4N62 - chains A and B; structure by X-ray diffraction, 2.50 A resolution.

# Chain A
Protein: Hemagglutinin HA1
Source organism: Influenza A virus
UniProtKB: R4NN21 (R4NN21_9INFA); the construct lacks a stretch of the UniProt sequence and is renumbered around it, so the offset changes along the chain: 11-141 = UniProt 19-149; 143-158 = UniProt 150-165; 159-263 = UniProt 168-272; 265-276 = UniProt 273-284; 1 more segments
Sequence (321 residues; each row starts with the number of its first residue; note: 2 numbers in that range are skipped by the numbering (no residue carries them; nothing is unmodelled there); a row labelled like 158A-158B holds insertion residues (158A, then the next letters in order)):
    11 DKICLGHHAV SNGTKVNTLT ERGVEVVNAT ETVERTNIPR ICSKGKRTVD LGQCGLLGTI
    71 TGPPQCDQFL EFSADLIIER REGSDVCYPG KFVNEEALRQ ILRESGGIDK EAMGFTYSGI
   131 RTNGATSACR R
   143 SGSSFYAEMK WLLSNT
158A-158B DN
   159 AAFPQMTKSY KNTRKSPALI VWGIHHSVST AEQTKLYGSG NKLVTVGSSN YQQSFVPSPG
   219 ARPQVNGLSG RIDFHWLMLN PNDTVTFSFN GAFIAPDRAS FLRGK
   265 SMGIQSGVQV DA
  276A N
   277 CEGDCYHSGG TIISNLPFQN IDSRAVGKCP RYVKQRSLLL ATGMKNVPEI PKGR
Not modelled in the structure: 328-330
Disulfide bonds: Cys52-Cys277, Cys64-Cys76, Cys97-Cys139, Cys281-Cys305
Covalent attachments: N-acetylglucosamine (NAG) linked to Asn38, Asn240
Small-molecule neighbours: N-acetyl-D-glucosamine-6-sulfate (NGS; 2-acetamido-2-deoxy-6-O-sulfo-beta-D-glucopyranose): Val186, Glu190, Gln222, Gly225, Leu226, Ser227, Gly228
From the paper describing this entry:
  - binding site for N-acetyl-D-glucosamine-6-sulfate: Val186, Glu190, Leu226, Ser227
  - mutagenesis - L226I, L226Q: increased binding to alpha2-3 SLNLN
  - mutagenesis - L226I, L226Q: abolished binding to alpha2-6 SLNLN

# Chain B
Protein: Hemagglutinin HA2
Source organism: Influenza A virus
UniProtKB: R4NN21 (R4NN21_9INFA); residues 1-176 here correspond to UniProt positions 340-515 (UniProt number = residue number + 339)
Sequence (183 residues; numbered 1 to 183; the number before each row is that of its first residue):
     1 GLFGAIAGFI ENGWEGLIDG WYGFRHQNAQ GEGTAADYKS TQSAIDQITG KLNRLIEKTN
    61 QQFELIDNEF NEVEKQIGNV INWTRDSITE VWSYNAELLV AMENQHTIDL ADSEMDKLYE
   121 RVKRQLRENA EEDGTGCFEI FHKCDDDCMA SIRNNTYDHS KYREEAMQNR IQIDPVSGRL
   181 VPR
Not modelled in the structure: 1-3, 173-183
Differences from the reference sequence: expression tag (177-183)
Disulfide bonds: Cys144-Cys148
Covalent attachments: N-acetylglucosamine (NAG) linked to Asn82

# Interface between chain A and chain B
Contacting residue pairs (142; chain A residue first):
  Asp11(A) - Gln27(B)
  Asp11(A) - Asn28(B)
  Asp11(A) - Glu139(B)
  Asp11(A) - Ile140(B)  hydrogen bond (backbone-backbone)
  Asp11(A) - His142(B)
  Asp11(A) - Lys143(B)
  Asp11(A) - Cys144(B)  hydrogen bond (side chain-backbone)
  Lys12(A) - Ile6(B)
  Lys12(A) - His26(B)
  Lys12(A) - Gln27(B)  hydrogen bond (backbone-backbone)
  Lys12(A) - Asp133(B)  salt bridge
  Lys12(A) - Cys137(B)
  Lys12(A) - Phe138(B)
  Lys12(A) - Met149(B)
  Ile13(A) - Phe24(B)  hydrophobic
  Ile13(A) - Arg25(B)
  Ile13(A) - Cys137(B)
  Ile13(A) - Phe138(B)  hydrogen bond (backbone-backbone)
  Ile13(A) - Ile152(B)  hydrophobic
  Cys14(A) - Ile6(B)  hydrophobic
  Cys14(A) - Ala7(B)
  Cys14(A) - Gly8(B)
  Cys14(A) - Trp14(B)
  Cys14(A) - Gly23(B)
  Cys14(A) - Phe24(B)
  Cys14(A) - Arg25(B)  hydrogen bond (backbone-backbone)
  Cys14(A) - Gly136(B)
  Cys14(A) - Cys137(B)  disulfide
  Leu15(A) - Gly8(B)
  Leu15(A) - Phe9(B)  hydrogen bond (backbone-backbone)
  Leu15(A) - Trp14(B)
  Leu15(A) - Gly23(B)
  Leu15(A) - Phe24(B)  hydrophobic
  Leu15(A) - Leu118(B)  hydrophobic
  Leu15(A) - Val122(B)  hydrophobic
  Leu15(A) - Gly136(B)  hydrogen bond (backbone-backbone)
  Leu15(A) - Phe138(B)  hydrophobic
  Gly16(A) - Trp14(B)
  Gly16(A) - Tyr22(B)
  Gly16(A) - Gly23(B)  hydrogen bond (backbone-backbone)
  Gly16(A) - Met115(B)
  His17(A) - Phe9(B)
  His17(A) - Asn12(B)
  His17(A) - Gly13(B)
  His17(A) - Trp14(B)  hydrogen bond (backbone-backbone)
  His17(A) - Leu17(B)
  His17(A) - Trp21(B)
  His17(A) - Tyr22(B)
  His17(A) - Met115(B)
  His18(A) - Trp14(B)
  His18(A) - Leu17(B)
  His18(A) - Gly20(B)
  His18(A) - Trp21(B)  hydrogen bond (backbone-backbone)
  Ala19(A) - Gly13(B)
  Ala19(A) - Trp14(B)  hydrogen bond (backbone-backbone)
  Ala19(A) - Glu15(B)
  Val26(A) - Asn104(B)
  Asn27(A) - Ala101(B)
  Asn27(A) - Asn104(B)  hydrogen bond (backbone-side chain)
  Thr28(A) - Ala101(B)
  Thr28(A) - Gln105(B)  hydrogen bond
  Leu29(A) - Ala101(B)
  Leu29(A) - Met102(B)  hydrophobic
  Leu29(A) - Gln105(B)  hydrogen bond (backbone-side chain)
  Thr30(A) - Gln105(B)
  Thr42(A) - Val100(B)
  Glu89(A) - Phe70(B)
  Arg90(A) - Phe70(B)
  Arg91(A) - Phe70(B)
  Glu106(A) - Asp67(B)
  Glu106(A) - Asn68(B)  hydrogen bond
  Glu106(A) - Val73(B)
  Arg109(A) - Asn68(B)
  Arg109(A) - Asn71(B)
  Gln110(A) - Ile66(B)  hydrogen bond (side chain-backbone)
  Arg113(A) - Leu65(B)
  Arg113(A) - Asn68(B)
  Lys263(A) - Gln62(B)  hydrogen bond
  Met266(A) - Gln62(B)
  Met266(A) - Phe63(B)
  Met266(A) - Glu64(B)
  Gln269(A) - Leu65(B)
  Gln269(A) - Asn68(B)  hydrogen bond
  Gln269(A) - Glu69(B)  hydrogen bond (side chain-backbone)
  Gln269(A) - Phe70(B)
  Ser284(A) - Glu69(B)  hydrogen bond
  Ser290(A) - Lys58(B)
  Asn291(A) - Ile56(B)
  Asn291(A) - Lys58(B)  hydrogen bond
  Pro293(A) - Leu55(B)
  Phe294(A) - Ala96(B)  hydrophobic
  Ser299(A) - Arg85(B)
  Arg300(A) - Leu65(B)
  Arg300(A) - Asp67(B)  salt bridge
  Arg300(A) - Glu69(B)  salt bridge
  Arg300(A) - Arg85(B)
  Val302(A) - Phe63(B)
  Val302(A) - Glu64(B)
  Val302(A) - Leu65(B)
  Gly303(A) - Gln61(B)
  Gly303(A) - Gln62(B)
  Gly303(A) - Phe63(B)  hydrogen bond (backbone-backbone)
  Lys304(A) - Asn60(B)
  Cys305(A) - Thr59(B)
  Arg307(A) - Trp92(B)
  Tyr308(A) - Thr89(B)
  Tyr308(A) - Trp92(B)
  Val309(A) - Trp92(B)
  Val309(A) - Ser93(B)
  Val309(A) - Ala96(B)  hydrophobic
  Lys310(A) - Glu90(B)  salt bridge
  Lys310(A) - Ser93(B)  hydrogen bond (backbone-side chain)
  Gln311(A) - Ser93(B)  hydrogen bond (side chain-backbone)
  Gln311(A) - Glu97(B)  hydrogen bond
  Leu314(A) - Ala96(B)  hydrophobic
  Leu314(A) - Glu97(B)
  Leu315(A) - Val100(B)
  Leu315(A) - Asn104(B)  hydrogen bond (backbone-side chain)
  Leu316(A) - Leu52(B)  hydrophobic
  Leu316(A) - Leu55(B)  hydrophobic
  Leu316(A) - Glu103(B)
  Leu316(A) - Asn104(B)
  Ala317(A) - Asn104(B)  hydrogen bond (backbone-side chain)
  Ala317(A) - Thr107(B)
  Thr318(A) - Trp21(B)
  Thr318(A) - Ile48(B)
  Gly319(A) - Thr107(B)
  Met320(A) - Trp21(B)  hydrophobic
  Met320(A) - Tyr22(B)
  Met320(A) - Ala111(B)  hydrophobic
  Val323(A) - Asn12(B)
  Val323(A) - Gly13(B)  hydrogen bond (backbone-backbone)
  Pro324(A) - Asn12(B)
  Pro324(A) - Gly13(B)
  Pro324(A) - Glu15(B)
  Glu325(A) - Asn12(B)
  Glu325(A) - Gly13(B)
  Glu325(A) - Trp14(B)
  Glu325(A) - Glu15(B)  hydrogen bond (side chain-backbone)
  Glu325(A) - Arg25(B)  salt bridge
  Ile326(A) - Glu11(B)
  Ile326(A) - Asn12(B)
Interface residues without a listed pair, chain A (61 interface residues in all): Val20, Ser21, Val34, Val36, Glu105, Gly267, Ile268, Ser270, Lys321
Interface residues without a listed pair, chain B (74 interface residues in all): Gly16, Ala29, Leu98, Leu99, Ile108, Tyr119, Leu126
Disulfides between the chains: Cys14(A)-Cys137(B)

# Summary
61 residues of chain A and 74 residues of chain B are in contact, with 1 disulfide bond, 29 hydrogen bonds and
5 salt bridges. Among the polar pairs are Lys12(A)-Asp133(B), Arg300(A)-Asp67(B) and Arg300(A)-Glu69(B). The
paper reports a binding site for N-acetyl-D-glucosamine-6-sulfate at Val186(A), Glu190(A) and Leu226(A) among
others; L226I and L226Q of chain A increase binding to alpha2-3 SLNLN.
Chain A is Hemagglutinin HA1 and chain B is Hemagglutinin HA2, both from Influenza A virus; the structure,
Crystal structure of hemagglutinin from an H7N9 influenza virus in complex with a sulfated receptor analog,
was determined by X-ray diffraction (same publication as 4N5J, 4N5K, 4N60, 4N61, 4N63 and 4N64).
